Entry 8RYO (X-ray diffraction, 2.05 A resolution); this record covers chains A and B of the 5 polymer chains in the assembly.

# Chain A
Molecule: HLA class I histocompatibility antigen, A alpha chain
Organism: Homo sapiens
Reference sequence: P04439 (HLAA_HUMAN); residues 1-275 here correspond to UniProt positions 25-299 (UniProt number = residue number + 24)
Sequence (276 residues; each row starts with the number of its first residue):
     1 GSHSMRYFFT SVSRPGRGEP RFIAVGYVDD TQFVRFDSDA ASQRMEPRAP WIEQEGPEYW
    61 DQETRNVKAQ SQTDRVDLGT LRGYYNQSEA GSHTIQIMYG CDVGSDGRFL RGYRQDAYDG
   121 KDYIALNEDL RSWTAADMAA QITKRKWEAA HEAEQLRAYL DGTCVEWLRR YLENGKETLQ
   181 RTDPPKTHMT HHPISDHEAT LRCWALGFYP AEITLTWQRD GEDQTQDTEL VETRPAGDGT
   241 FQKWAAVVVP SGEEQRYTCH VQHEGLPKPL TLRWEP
Unresolved in the structure: 276
Sequence notes: expression tag (276)
Cystine bridges: Cys101-Cys164, Cys203-Cys259
Ligand contacts: TOE (2-[2-(2-methoxy-ethoxy)-ethoxy]-ethoxyl): Gln115, Lys121, Asp122

# Chain B
Molecule: Beta-2-microglobulin
Organism: Homo sapiens
Reference sequence: P61769 (B2MG_HUMAN); residues 1-99 here correspond to UniProt positions 21-119 (UniProt number = residue number + 20)
Sequence (100 residues; each row starts with the number of its first residue; numbering starts at 0):
     0 MIQRTPKIQV YSRHPAENGK SNFLNCYVSG FHPSDIEVDL LKNGERIEKV EHSDLSFSKD
    60 WSFYLLYYTE FTPTEKDEYA CRVNHVTLSQ PKIVKWDRDM
Unresolved in the structure: 0
Sequence notes: initiating methionine (0)
Cystine bridges: Cys25-Cys80
Ligand contacts: TOE (2-[2-(2-methoxy-ethoxy)-ethoxy]-ethoxyl): Lys58, Asp59, Trp60

# How chain A and chain B interact
Pairs across the interface - 54 pairs, chain A then chain B:
  Phe8(A) with Ser55(B); Phe56(B)
  Phe9(A) with Phe56(B)
  Thr10(A) with Leu54(B); Phe56(B); Phe62(B)
  Val12(A) with Ser33(B)
  Ile23(A) with Leu54(B)
  Val25(A) with Asp53(B); Leu54(B)
  Tyr27(A) with Ser55(B); Tyr63(B), hydrogen bond
  Gln32(A) with Asp53(B), hydrogen bond
  Arg35(A) with Asp53(B), salt bridge
  Arg48(A) with Asp53(B), salt bridge
  Gln96(A) with His31(B), hydrogen bond; Phe56(B); Trp60(B), hydrogen bond (side chain-backbone); Phe62(B)
  Ile97(A) with Phe56(B)
  Gln115(A) with Trp60(B)
  Asp116(A) with Trp60(B)
  Ala117(A) with Trp60(B), hydrophobic
  Asp119(A) with Ile1(B); His31(B)
  Gly120(A) with Ile1(B); His31(B); Trp60(B)
  Asp122(A) with Trp60(B), hydrogen bond
  Thr190(A) with Asp98(B); Met99(B), hydrogen bond (side chain-backbone)
  His192(A) with Asp98(B), hydrogen bond (side chain-backbone); Met99(B), hydrogen bond (side chain-backbone)
  Arg202(A) with Met99(B), hydrogen bond (side chain-backbone)
  Trp204(A) with Met99(B), hydrogen bond (side chain-backbone)
  Val231(A) with Gln8(B)
  Glu232(A) with Lys6(B), salt bridge; Gln8(B), hydrogen bond (backbone-side chain); Tyr26(B); Ser28(B), hydrogen bond
  Arg234(A) with Gln8(B), hydrogen bond; Tyr10(B)
  Pro235(A) with Tyr10(B), hydrogen bond (backbone-side chain); Tyr26(B); Leu65(B), hydrophobic
  Ala236(A) with Arg12(B); Asn24(B), hydrogen bond (backbone-side chain)
  Gly237(A) with Arg12(B)
  Asp238(A) with Arg12(B); His13(B), salt bridge
  Gln242(A) with Tyr10(B); Ser11(B), hydrogen bond (side chain-backbone); Arg12(B)
  Trp244(A) with Met99(B)
Also at the interface, not in a pair above, chain A (34 interface residues in all): Thr94, Met98, Lys121
Also at the interface, not in a pair above, chain B (24 interface residues in all): Lys58, Asp59

# Overview
34 residues of chain A and 24 residues of chain B are in contact; the contacts include 16 hydrogen bonds and 4
salt bridges. Among the polar pairs are Arg35(A)-Asp53(B), Arg48(A)-Asp53(B) and Glu232(A)-Lys6(B). Compound
TOE is bound between chain A and chain B.
Chain A is HLA class I histocompatibility antigen, A alpha chain and chain B is Beta-2-microglobulin, both
from Homo sapiens; the structure, Structure of S2-198 TCR in complex with HLA-A*03:01 bound to ELFSYLIEK
peptide, was determined by X-ray diffraction, deposited together with 8RYM, 8RYN, 8RYP and 8RYQ.
